5HAW - chains A and Z of the 5 polymer chains in the assembly; structure by X-ray diffraction, 1.89 A resolution.

# Chain A
Protein: Nucleoid occlusion factor SlmA
Organism: Vibrio cholerae serotype O1 (strain ATCC 39315 / El Tor Inaba N16961)
UniProtKB: Q9KVD2 (SLMA_VIBCH); residue numbers follow UniProt; this construct covers 6-142, 148-196
Sequence (196 residues; row label = number of the first residue in the row; note: 4 numbers in that range are skipped by the numbering (no residue carries them; nothing is unmodelled there); a row labelled like 142A-142D holds insertion residues (142A, then the next letters in order)):
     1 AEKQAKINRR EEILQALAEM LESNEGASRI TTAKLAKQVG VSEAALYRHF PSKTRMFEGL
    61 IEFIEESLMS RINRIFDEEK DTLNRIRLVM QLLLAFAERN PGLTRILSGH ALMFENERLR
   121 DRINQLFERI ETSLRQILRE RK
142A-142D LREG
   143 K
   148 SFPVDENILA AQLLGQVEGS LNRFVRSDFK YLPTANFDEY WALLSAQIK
Not modelled in the structure: 1-6, 142A-142D
Differences from the reference sequence: expression tag (1-5); conflict Thr-54 (Ala in Q9KVD2)
UniProt features mapped onto this chain:
  - DNA-binding region: Thr-31 to Phe-50 (H-T-H motif)
From the paper describing this entry:
  - binding site for the 12-nt DNA strand (chain Z): Thr-31

# Chain Z
Molecule: 12-nt DNA strand
Sequence (12 nucleotides; numbered 23 to 34; the number before each row is that of its first residue):
    23 GTGAGTACTC AC

# Interface between chain A and chain Z
Contacting residue pairs - 17 pairs, chain A then chain Z:
  Arg-29(A) with DT28(Z), hydrogen bond to the phosphate; DA29(Z), salt bridge to the phosphate
  Ile-30(A) with DA29(Z), phosphate contact
  Thr-31(A) with DT28(Z), phosphate contact; DA29(Z), phosphate contact
  Thr-32(A) with DA29(Z), hydrogen bond to the phosphate; DC30(Z), base contact
  Glu-43(A) with DA29(Z), base contact; DC30(Z), hydrogen bond to the base
  Ala-44(A) with DT31(Z), base contact; DC32(Z), base contact
  Tyr-47(A) with DA29(Z), sugar contact; DC30(Z), hydrogen bond to the phosphate; DT31(Z), base contact
  Ser-52(A) with DC30(Z), phosphate contact
  Lys-53(A) with DA29(Z), salt bridge to the phosphate; DC30(Z), hydrogen bond to the phosphate
Interface residues without a listed pair, chain A (11 interface residues in all): Arg-48, Pro-51
Interface residues without a listed pair, chain Z (6 interface residues in all): DA33

# In short
The interface between chain A and chain Z involves 11 residues on one side and 6 on the other, with 5 hydrogen
bonds and 2 salt bridges. Among the polar pairs are Glu-43(A)/DC30(Z), Arg-29(A)/DT28(Z) and
Thr-32(A)/DA29(Z). The paper reports a binding site for the 12-nt DNA strand (chain Z) at Thr-31(A).
Chain A is Nucleoid occlusion factor SlmA (Vibrio cholerae serotype O1 (strain ATCC 39315 / El Tor Inaba
N16961)) and chain Z is a 12-nt DNA strand; the structure, structures of the NO factor SlmA bound to DNA and
the cytoskeletal cell division protein FtsZ, was determined by X-ray diffraction together with 5K58, 5HBU and
5HSZ from the same study.
